7MQ2 - chains D and B of the 4 polymer chains in the assembly; structure by X-ray diffraction, 2.29 A resolution.

# Chain D (and B)
Protein: Copper-sensing transcriptional repressor csoR
From: Streptococcus pneumoniae D39
Notes: chain B of this document is another copy of the same molecule, construct and numbering; everything in this record applies to it too
Reference sequence: A0A0B7LQC0 (A0A0B7LQC0_STREE); numbering as in UniProt (aligned over 2-85)
Chain sequence (85 residues; numbered 1 to 85; the number before each row is that of its first residue):
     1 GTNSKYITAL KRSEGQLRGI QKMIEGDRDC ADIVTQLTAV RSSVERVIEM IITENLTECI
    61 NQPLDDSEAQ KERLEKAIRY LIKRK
Unresolved in the structure: 1-2, 84-85 (chain B: 1-2, 63-69, 83-85)
Modified positions: Mse23 (selenomethionine; parent Met); Mse50 (selenomethionine; parent Met)
Sequence notes: expression tag (1); engineered mutation Ala9 (Cys in A0A0B7LQC0)

# How chain D and chain B interact
Pairs across the interface (57):
  Asn3(D) - Ile24(B)
  Ile7(D) - Gln21(B)
  Ile7(D) - Ile24(B)  hydrophobic
  Leu10(D) - Leu17(B)  hydrophobic
  Leu10(D) - Ile20(B)  hydrophobic
  Leu10(D) - Gln21(B)  hydrogen bond (backbone-side chain)
  Leu10(D) - Ile24(B)  hydrophobic
  Leu10(D) - Leu37(B)  hydrophobic
  Lys11(D) - Gln21(B)
  Ser13(D) - Leu17(B)
  Glu14(D) - Glu14(B)
  Glu14(D) - Leu17(B)
  Glu14(D) - Arg18(B)  hydrogen bond (side chain-backbone)
  Glu14(D) - Gln21(B)  hydrogen bond
  Leu17(D) - Leu10(B)  hydrophobic
  Leu17(D) - Ser13(B)
  Leu17(D) - Glu14(B)
  Leu17(D) - Leu17(B)  hydrophobic
  Arg18(D) - Glu14(B)  hydrogen bond (backbone-side chain)
  Ile20(D) - Leu10(B)  hydrophobic
  Gln21(D) - Leu10(B)
  Gln21(D) - Lys11(B)
  Gln21(D) - Glu14(B)  hydrogen bond
  Ile24(D) - Asn3(B)
  Ile24(D) - Leu10(B)  hydrophobic
  Glu25(D) - Ile7(B)
  Asp27(D) - Asn3(B)
  Cys30(D) - Ile51(B)  hydrophobic
  Cys30(D) - Asn55(B)
  Ile33(D) - Ile51(B)  hydrophobic
  Val34(D) - Ile51(B)  hydrophobic
  Val34(D) - Arg79(B)
  Leu37(D) - Leu10(B)  hydrophobic
  Leu37(D) - Val44(B)
  Leu37(D) - Val47(B)  hydrophobic
  Leu37(D) - Ile48(B)  hydrophobic
  Leu37(D) - Ile51(B)  hydrophobic
  Thr38(D) - Ile48(B)
  Thr38(D) - Arg79(B)  hydrogen bond
  Arg41(D) - Arg41(B)
  Arg41(D) - Val44(B)
  Arg41(D) - Glu45(B)  salt bridge
  Val44(D) - Leu37(B)
  Val44(D) - Arg41(B)
  Glu45(D) - Arg41(B)  salt bridge
  Val47(D) - Leu37(B)  hydrophobic
  Ile48(D) - Val34(B)  hydrophobic
  Ile48(D) - Leu37(B)  hydrophobic
  Ile48(D) - Thr38(B)
  Ile48(D) - Arg41(B)
  Ile51(D) - Cys30(B)  hydrophobic
  Ile52(D) - Val34(B)  hydrophobic
  Asn55(D) - Cys30(B)  hydrogen bond
  Lys76(D) - Val34(B)
  Arg79(D) - Val34(B)  hydrogen bond (side chain-backbone)
  Arg79(D) - Thr35(B)
  Arg79(D) - Thr38(B)  hydrogen bond
Also at the interface, not in a pair above, chain D (31 interface residues in all): Tyr6, Val40, Glu75
Also at the interface, not in a pair above, chain B (28 interface residues in all): Tyr6, Glu25, Ala31, Val40

# Summary
The interface between chain D and chain B involves 31 residues on one side and 28 on the other, with 9
hydrogen bonds and 2 salt bridges. Polar contacts include Arg41(D)-Glu45(B), Leu10(D)-Gln21(B) and
Glu14(D)-Arg18(B).
Both chains are Copper-sensing transcriptional repressor csoR (Streptococcus pneumoniae D39). Entry 7MQ2 (C9A
Streptococcus pneumoniae CstR in the reduced state, space group P21) was determined by X-ray diffraction
together with 7MQ1 and 7MQ3 from the same study.
